Entry 9G9T (electron microscopy, 1.80 A resolution); this record covers chains D and H of the 24 polymer chains in the assembly.

# Chain D
Name: Putative peptidase M16 family protein
Source organism: Toxoplasma gondii
Notes: EC 3.4.24.64
Reference sequence: S7W617 (S7W617_TOXGG); numbering as in UniProt (aligned over 1-509)
Sequence (509 residues; each row starts with the number of its first residue):
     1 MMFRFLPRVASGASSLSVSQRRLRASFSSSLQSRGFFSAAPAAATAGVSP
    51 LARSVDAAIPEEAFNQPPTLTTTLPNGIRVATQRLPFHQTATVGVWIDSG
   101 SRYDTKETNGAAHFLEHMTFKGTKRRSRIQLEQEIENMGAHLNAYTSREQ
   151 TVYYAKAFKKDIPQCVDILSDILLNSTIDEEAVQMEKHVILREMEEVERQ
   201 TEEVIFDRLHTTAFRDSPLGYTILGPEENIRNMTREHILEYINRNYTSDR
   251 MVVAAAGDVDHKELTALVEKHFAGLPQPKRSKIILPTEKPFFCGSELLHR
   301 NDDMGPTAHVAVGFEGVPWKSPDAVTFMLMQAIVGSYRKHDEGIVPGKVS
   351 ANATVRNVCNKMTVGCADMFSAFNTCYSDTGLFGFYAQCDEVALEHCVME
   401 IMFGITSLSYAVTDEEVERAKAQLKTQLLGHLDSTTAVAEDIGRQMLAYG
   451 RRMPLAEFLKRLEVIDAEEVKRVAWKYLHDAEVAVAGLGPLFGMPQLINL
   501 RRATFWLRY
Unresolved in the structure: 1-47
Bound ions: Zn2+: His113, His117
Residues lining bound ligands: 1,2-diacyl-sn-glycero-3-phosphocholine (PC1): Asp480, Arg502, Phe505, Leu507

# Chain H
Name: QCR8/tggt1_227910
Source organism: Toxoplasma gondii
Reference sequence: A0A125YW19 (A0A125YW19_TOXGG); residue numbers follow UniProt; this construct covers 1-122
Sequence (122 residues; each row starts with the number of its first residue):
     1 MAASRLCQYLAGRGQTGLLSLSAPRLGAPKFERKMLGSYPVSPEFEMVWR
    51 DRLTAHGGYIQQTISPYQLKFIYPFWHTFFARCWCKCSAYAWPWVWPGLI
   101 TFGLVKKMNHDVEEDIRDHYWY
Unresolved in the structure: 1-26

# How chain D and chain H interact
Contacting residue pairs (62; chain D residue first):
  Arg215(D) - Gln62(H)  hydrogen bond
  Phe291(D) - Gln68(H)
  Phe292(D) - Gln68(H)  hydrogen bond (backbone-side chain)
  Cys293(D) - Gln68(H)
  Gly294(D) - Ile64(H)
  Gly294(D) - Ser65(H)  hydrogen bond (backbone-backbone)
  Gly294(D) - Gln68(H)  hydrogen bond (backbone-side chain)
  Ser295(D) - Thr63(H)
  Ser295(D) - Ile64(H)
  Glu296(D) - Gln61(H)  hydrogen bond
  Glu296(D) - Gln62(H)
  Glu296(D) - Thr63(H)  hydrogen bond (backbone-backbone)
  Leu297(D) - Ile60(H)  hydrophobic
  Leu297(D) - Gln61(H)
  Leu297(D) - Gln62(H)
  Leu298(D) - Tyr59(H)
  Leu298(D) - Ile60(H)
  Leu298(D) - Gln61(H)  hydrogen bond (backbone-backbone)
  His299(D) - Tyr59(H)
  His299(D) - Ile60(H)
  Arg300(D) - Leu53(H)  hydrogen bond (side chain-backbone)
  Arg300(D) - Ala55(H)
  Arg300(D) - Gly58(H)
  Arg300(D) - Tyr59(H)  hydrogen bond (backbone-backbone)
  Asp302(D) - Leu36(H)
  Asp302(D) - Arg52(H)  salt bridge
  Asp302(D) - Thr54(H)
  Asp302(D) - Ala55(H)  hydrogen bond (side chain-backbone)
  Pro306(D) - Leu36(H)
  Lys361(D) - Tyr39(H)
  Met362(D) - Tyr39(H)
  Met362(D) - Pro40(H)  hydrophobic
  Met362(D) - Ser42(H)
  Val364(D) - Tyr39(H)  hydrophobic
  Gly365(D) - Tyr39(H)
  Cys366(D) - Tyr39(H)
  Asp390(D) - Gly37(H)
  Asp390(D) - Ser38(H)  hydrogen bond (side chain-backbone)
  Asp390(D) - Tyr39(H)
  Glu391(D) - Met35(H)
  Glu391(D) - Leu36(H)  hydrogen bond (side chain-backbone)
  Glu391(D) - Gly37(H)  hydrogen bond (side chain-backbone)
  Glu391(D) - Trp49(H)
  Glu391(D) - Arg52(H)  salt bridge
  Val392(D) - Met35(H)  hydrophobic
  Val392(D) - Tyr39(H)
  Val392(D) - Trp49(H)  hydrophobic
  Ala393(D) - Tyr39(H)  hydrophobic
  Glu395(D) - Phe45(H)
  His396(D) - Tyr39(H)  hydrogen bond
  His396(D) - Ser42(H)
  His396(D) - Glu44(H)  salt bridge
  His396(D) - Phe45(H)
  Glu482(D) - Ser65(H)  hydrogen bond
  Glu482(D) - Tyr67(H)
  Phe492(D) - Val48(H)
  Phe492(D) - Trp49(H)  hydrophobic
  Phe492(D) - Asp51(H)
  Phe492(D) - Arg52(H)
  Phe492(D) - Leu53(H)
  Leu497(D) - Thr63(H)
  Arg501(D) - Tyr67(H)
Other interface residues (no listed pair), chain D (32 interface residues in all): Gly305, Pro490, Gly493, Ile498
Other interface residues (no listed pair), chain H (28 interface residues in all): Val41, Pro66

# Summary
32 residues of chain D and 28 residues of chain H are in contact, with 15 hydrogen bonds and 3 salt bridges.
Polar pairs include Asp302(D)-Arg52(H), Glu391(D)-Arg52(H) and His396(D)-Glu44(H). Chain D binds
1,2-diacyl-sn-glycero-3-phosphocholine. His113(D) and His117(D) coordinate Zn2+.
Here chain D is Putative peptidase M16 family protein and chain H is QCR8/tggt1_227910, both from Toxoplasma
gondii. Entry 9G9T (Cryo-EM structure of the Toxoplasma gondii respiratory chain complex III inhibited by
ELQ-300) was determined by electron microscopy (same publication as 9I4X).
